Entry 1QRB (X-ray diffraction, 2.00 A resolution); this record covers chain A.

Chain A:
Molecule: Protein (TAILSPIKE-protein)
From: Enterobacteria phage P22
Notes: fragment: c-terminal fragment
UniProt: P12528 (TSPE_BPP22); residues 108-666 here correspond to UniProt positions 109-667 (UniProt number = residue number + 1)
Sequence (559 residues; numbered 108 to 666; the number before each row is that of its first residue):
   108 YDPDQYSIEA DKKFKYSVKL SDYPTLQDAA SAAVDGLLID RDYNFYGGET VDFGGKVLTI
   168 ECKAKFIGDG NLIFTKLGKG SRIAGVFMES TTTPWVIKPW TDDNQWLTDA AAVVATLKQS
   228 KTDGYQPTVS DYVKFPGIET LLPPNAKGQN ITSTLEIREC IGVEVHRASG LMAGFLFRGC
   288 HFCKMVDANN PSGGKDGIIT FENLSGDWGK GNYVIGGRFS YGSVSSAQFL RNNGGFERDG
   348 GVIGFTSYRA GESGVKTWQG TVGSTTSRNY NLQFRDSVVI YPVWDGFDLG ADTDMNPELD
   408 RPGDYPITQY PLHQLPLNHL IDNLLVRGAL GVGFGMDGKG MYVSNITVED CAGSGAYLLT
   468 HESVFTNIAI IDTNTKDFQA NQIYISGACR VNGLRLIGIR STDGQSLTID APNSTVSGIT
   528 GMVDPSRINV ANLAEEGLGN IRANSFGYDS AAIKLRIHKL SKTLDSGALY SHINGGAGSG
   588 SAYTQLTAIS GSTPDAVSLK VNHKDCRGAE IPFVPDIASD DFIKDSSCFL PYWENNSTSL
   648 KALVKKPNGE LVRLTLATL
Disordered / not traced: 108-112, 401-406, 508-512
Construct notes: engineered mutation Phe326 (Thr327 in P12528)
Swiss-Prot annotation at these positions:
  - active site: Glu359, Asp392, Asp395

Summary:
UniProt lists 3 active-site residues.
Chain A is Protein (TAILSPIKE-protein) (Enterobacteria phage P22); the structure, Plasticity and steric strain
in a parallel beta-helix: rational mutations in P22 tailspike protein, was determined by X-ray diffraction
together with 1QQ1 and 1QRC from the same study.
